9I1R - chains K and U of the 50 polymer chains in the assembly; structure by electron microscopy, 2.51 A resolution.

Chain K:
Name: Phycobiliprotein ApcE
From: Chroococcidiopsis thermalis PCC 7203
Reference sequence: K9TUP3 (K9TUP3_CHRTP); residue numbers follow UniProt; this construct covers 1-780
Sequence (780 residues; each row starts with the number of its first residue):
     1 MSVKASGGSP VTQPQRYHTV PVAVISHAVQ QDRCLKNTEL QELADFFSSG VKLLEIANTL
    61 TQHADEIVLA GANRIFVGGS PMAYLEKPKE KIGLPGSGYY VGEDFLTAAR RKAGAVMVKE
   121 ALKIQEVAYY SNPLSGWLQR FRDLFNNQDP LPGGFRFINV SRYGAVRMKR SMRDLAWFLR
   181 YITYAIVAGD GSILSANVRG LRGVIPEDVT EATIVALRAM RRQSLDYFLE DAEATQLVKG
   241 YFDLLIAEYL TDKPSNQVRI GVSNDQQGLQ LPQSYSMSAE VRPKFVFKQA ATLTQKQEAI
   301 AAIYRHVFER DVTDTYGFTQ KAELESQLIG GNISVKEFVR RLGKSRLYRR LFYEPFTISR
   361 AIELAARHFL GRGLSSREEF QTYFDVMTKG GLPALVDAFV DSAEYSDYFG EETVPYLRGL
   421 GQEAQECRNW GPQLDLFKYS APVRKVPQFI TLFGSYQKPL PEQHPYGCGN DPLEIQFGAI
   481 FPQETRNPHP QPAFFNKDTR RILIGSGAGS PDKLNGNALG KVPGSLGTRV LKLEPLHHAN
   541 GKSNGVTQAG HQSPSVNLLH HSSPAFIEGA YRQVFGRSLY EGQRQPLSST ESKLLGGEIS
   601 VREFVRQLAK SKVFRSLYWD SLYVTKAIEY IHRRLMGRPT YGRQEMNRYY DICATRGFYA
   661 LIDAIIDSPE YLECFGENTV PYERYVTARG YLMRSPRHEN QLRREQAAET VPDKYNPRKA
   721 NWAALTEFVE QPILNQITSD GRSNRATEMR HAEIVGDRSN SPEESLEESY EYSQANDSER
Not modelled in the structure: 1, 111-148, 538-549, 706-709, 725-780
Residues lining bound ligands:
  - phycocyanobilin (CYC), molecule 1: Pro-14, Gln-267, Leu-269, Leu-271, Tyr-275, Leu-420, Glu-423, Ala-424, Gln-425, Glu-426, Cys-427, Trp-430
  - phycocyanobilin (CYC), molecule 2: Ile-75, Phe-76, Ile-158, Tyr-163, Arg-167, Arg-170, Ser-171, Arg-173, Asp-174, Leu-175, Trp-177, Phe-178, Tyr-181, Asn-197, Val-198, Leu-201, Val-204, Ile-205, Pro-206, Val-209, Thr-213
  - phycocyanobilin (CYC), molecule 3: Gly-93, Leu-94, Pro-95
  - phycocyanobilin (CYC), molecule 4: Glu-323, Ser-326, Gln-327, Ile-329, Gly-330
  - phycocyanobilin (CYC), molecule 5: Thr-357, Ile-358, Ser-359, Arg-377, Phe-380, Gln-381, Phe-384, Ile-450
  - phycocyanobilin (CYC), molecule 6: Tyr-466, Tyr-623, Val-624, Thr-625, Arg-643, Asn-647, Tyr-650
  - phycocyanobilin (CYC), molecule 7: Ile-475, Gln-476, Phe-477, Gly-478, Arg-577
  - phycocyanobilin (CYC), molecule 8: Ile-502, Leu-503, Ile-504, Gly-505, Leu-519, Gly-520, Lys-521, Tyr-691
  - phycocyanobilin (CYC), molecule 9: Ser-553, Ser-589, Ser-592, Lys-593, Leu-595, Gly-596, Glu-598
From the paper describing this entry:
  - binding site for phycocyanobilin: Trp-177

Chain U:
Name: Allophycocyanin beta subunit apoprotein
From: Chroococcidiopsis thermalis PCC 7203
Reference sequence: K9TVG8 (K9TVG8_CHRTP); numbering as in UniProt (aligned over 1-161)
Sequence (161 residues; row label = number of the first residue in the row):
     1 MQDAITALIN SSDVQGRYLD PSSLDKLQNY FQSGDMRAKT AIAVSANAKN IVTKTVAKSL
    61 LYTDITAPGG NMYTCRRYAA CVRDLDYFLR YATYAMLAGD TSILDERILN GLRETYNSLG
   121 VPIGATIRSV QAMKEVVTSL VGADAGREMG VYFDHIAAGL S
Modified / non-standard residues: Asn-71 (N-methyl asparagine; MEN)
Covalent attachments: phycocyanobilin (CYC) linked to Cys-81
Residues lining bound ligands:
  - phycocyanobilin (CYC), molecule 1: Leu-60, Ile-65, Asn-71, Met-72, Arg-76, Arg-77, Ala-80, Arg-83, Asp-84, Leu-85, Tyr-87, Phe-88, Arg-107, Ile-108, Leu-112, Thr-115, Tyr-116, Leu-119, Val-121, Pro-122, Ala-125, Thr-126, Ser-129
  - phycocyanobilin (CYC), molecule 2: Leu-61, Tyr-62, Thr-66, Met-72, Tyr-73, Thr-74, Cys-75, Tyr-78
From the paper describing this entry:
  - binding site for phycocyanobilin: Cys-75

Chain K / chain U interface:
Contacting residue pairs (34):
  Leu-473(K) / Gly-111(U)
  Leu-473(K) / Glu-114(U)
  Leu-473(K) / Thr-115(U)
  Glu-474(K) / Asn-110(U)  hydrogen bond (backbone-side chain)
  Ile-475(K) / Asn-110(U)
  Ile-475(K) / Thr-115(U)
  Gln-476(K) / Tyr-91(U)  hydrogen bond
  Gln-476(K) / Arg-107(U)  hydrogen bond (side chain-backbone)
  Phe-477(K) / Arg-83(U)
  Phe-477(K) / Tyr-87(U)  hydrophobic
  Ile-480(K) / Thr-115(U)
  Ile-480(K) / Ser-118(U)
  Arg-486(K) / Asn-117(U)  hydrogen bond (side chain-backbone)
  Arg-486(K) / Ser-118(U)  hydrogen bond (side chain-backbone)
  Pro-523(K) / Glu-106(U)
  Gly-524(K) / Glu-106(U)  hydrogen bond (backbone-side chain)
  Gly-524(K) / Arg-107(U)
  Arg-572(K) / Arg-107(U)
  Arg-577(K) / Arg-83(U)
  Arg-577(K) / Tyr-87(U)
  Tyr-580(K) / Arg-76(U)
  Tyr-580(K) / Ala-79(U)  hydrophobic
  Tyr-580(K) / Ala-80(U)
  Tyr-580(K) / Arg-83(U)  hydrogen bond
  Arg-689(K) / Glu-114(U)  salt bridge
  Met-693(K) / Asn-110(U)
  Arg-694(K) / Glu-106(U)
  Arg-694(K) / Asn-110(U)
  Pro-696(K) / Asp-105(U)
  Arg-697(K) / Thr-101(U)
  Arg-697(K) / Asp-105(U)
  Asn-700(K) / Asn-10(U)
  Asn-700(K) / Ser-11(U)
  Asn-700(K) / Val-14(U)
Other interface residues (no listed pair), chain K (20 interface residues in all): Phe-481, Leu-526
Other interface residues (no listed pair), chain U (22 interface residues in all): Asp-84, Leu-119, His-155

Overview:
The interface between chain K and chain U involves 20 residues on one side and 22 on the other; the contacts
include 7 hydrogen bonds and 1 salt bridge. Among the polar pairs are Arg-689(K)/Glu-114(U),
Glu-474(K)/Asn-110(U) and Gln-476(K)/Tyr-91(U). From the paper: a binding site for phycocyanobilin at
Trp-177(K) and Cys-75(U).
Chain K is Phycobiliprotein ApcE and chain U is Allophycocyanin beta subunit apoprotein, both from
Chroococcidiopsis thermalis PCC 7203; the structure, Structure of the bicylindrical allophycocyanin core
expressed during far-red light photoacclimation (FaRLiP), was determined by electron microscopy.
